8IHP - chains B and M of the 15 polymer chains in the assembly; structure by electron microscopy, 3.00 A resolution.

== Chain B ==
Name: Spike glycoprotein E1
From: Semliki Forest virus
UniProt: P03315 (POLS_SFV); residues 1-438 here correspond to UniProt positions 816-1253 (UniProt number = residue number + 815)
Sequence (438 residues; numbered 1 to 438; the number before each row is that of its first residue):
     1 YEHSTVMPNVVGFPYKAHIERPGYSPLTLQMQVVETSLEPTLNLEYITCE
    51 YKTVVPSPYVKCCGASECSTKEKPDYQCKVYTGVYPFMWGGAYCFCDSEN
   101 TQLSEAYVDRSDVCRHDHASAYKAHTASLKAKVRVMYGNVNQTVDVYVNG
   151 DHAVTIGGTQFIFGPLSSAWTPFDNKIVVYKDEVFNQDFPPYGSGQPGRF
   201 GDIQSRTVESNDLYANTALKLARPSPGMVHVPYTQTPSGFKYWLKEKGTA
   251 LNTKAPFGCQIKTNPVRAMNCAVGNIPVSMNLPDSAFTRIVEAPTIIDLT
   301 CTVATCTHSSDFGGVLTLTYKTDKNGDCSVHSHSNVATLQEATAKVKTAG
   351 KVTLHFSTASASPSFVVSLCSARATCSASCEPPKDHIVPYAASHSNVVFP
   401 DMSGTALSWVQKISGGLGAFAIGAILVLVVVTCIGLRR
Disordered / not traced: 438
Differences from the reference sequence: variant Asp323 (Asn1138 in P03315)
Swiss-Prot annotation at these positions:
  - region: Val84 to Thr101 (E1 fusion peptide loop)
  - site (Interaction with host receptor VLDLR): Asn325, Asp327, Asn335, Ala337, Thr338, Lys345, Lys347
  - lipidation: Cys433 (S-stearoyl cysteine)
  - glycosylation (N-linked (GlcNAc...) asparagine): Asn141, Asn270
Disulfides: Cys49-Cys114, Cys62-Cys94, Cys63-Cys96, Cys259-Cys271, Cys301-Cys376, Cys306-Cys380, Cys328-Cys370
Covalent attachments: N-acetylglucosamine (NAG) linked to Asn141

== Chain M ==
Name: Very low-density lipoprotein receptor
From: Homo sapiens
UniProt: P98155 (VLDLR_HUMAN); numbering as in UniProt (aligned over 111-149)
Sequence (39 residues; each row starts with the number of its first residue):
   111 RTCRIHEISCGAHSTQCIPVSWRCDGENDCDSGEDEENC
Swiss-Prot annotation at these positions:
  - region: Glu117 to Asp139 (Microbial infection: Interaction with Semliki virus spike glycoprotein E1)
  - mutagenesis: Glu117 (E117A: Complete loss of interaction with Semliki virus spike glycoprotein E1), Pro129 (P129A/H: Complete loss of interaction with Semliki virus spike glycoprotein E1), Trp132 (W132A: Complete loss of interaction with Semliki virus spike glycoprotein E1), Asp135 (D135A: Complete loss of interaction with Semliki virus spike glycoprotein E1), Glu137 (E137A: Complete loss of interaction with Semliki virus spike glycoprotein E1), Asp139 (D139A: Complete loss of interaction with Semliki virus spike glycoprotein E1)
Disulfides: Cys113-Cys127, Cys120-Cys140, Cys134-Cys149
Bound ions: Ca2+: Trp132, Asp135, Glu137, Asp139, Glu146

== Interface between chain B and chain M ==
Residue-residue contacts (17; chain B residue first):
  Glu292(B) with Arg114(M), salt bridge; His116(M), salt bridge
  Lys324(B) with Glu117(M), salt bridge
  Asn325(B) with Glu117(M); Gln126(M), hydrogen bond; Cys127(M), hydrogen bond (side chain-backbone); Pro129(M)
  Gly326(B) with Trp132(M)
  Asp327(B) with Trp132(M), hydrogen bond
  Lys345(B) with Trp132(M); Asp135(M), salt bridge; Glu137(M), salt bridge; Asp139(M), salt bridge
  Val346(B) with Trp132(M)
  Lys347(B) with Trp132(M); Asp139(M), salt bridge
  Thr348(B) with Gln126(M), hydrogen bond
Interface residues without a listed pair, chain M (12 interface residues in all): Ile128, Ser131

== Summary ==
9 residues of chain B face 12 of chain M across their interface; the contacts include 4 hydrogen bonds and 7
salt bridges. Among the polar pairs are Glu292(B)-Arg114(M), Glu292(B)-His116(M) and Lys324(B)-Glu117(M).
Covalently linked N-acetylglucosamine: at Asn141(B). From UniProt: 6 mutagenesis sites on chain M.
Chain B is Spike glycoprotein E1 (Semliki Forest virus) and chain M is Very low-density lipoprotein receptor
(Homo sapiens); the structure, Structure of Semliki Forest virus VLP in complex with the receptor VLDLR-LA3,
was determined by electron microscopy.
